6OKB - chains B and C of the 13 polymer chains in the assembly; structure by electron microscopy, 6.70 A resolution (low resolution: residue-level contacts below are approximate; hydrogen-bond / salt-bridge calls are withheld).

[Chain B (and C)]
Molecule: Major capsid protein
From: Escherichia phage T5
Notes: chain C of this document is another copy of the same molecule, construct and numbering; everything in this record applies to it too
UniProtKB: Q6QGD8 (CAPSD_BPT5); numbering as in UniProt (aligned over 160-458)
Chain sequence (299 residues; each row starts with the number of its first residue):
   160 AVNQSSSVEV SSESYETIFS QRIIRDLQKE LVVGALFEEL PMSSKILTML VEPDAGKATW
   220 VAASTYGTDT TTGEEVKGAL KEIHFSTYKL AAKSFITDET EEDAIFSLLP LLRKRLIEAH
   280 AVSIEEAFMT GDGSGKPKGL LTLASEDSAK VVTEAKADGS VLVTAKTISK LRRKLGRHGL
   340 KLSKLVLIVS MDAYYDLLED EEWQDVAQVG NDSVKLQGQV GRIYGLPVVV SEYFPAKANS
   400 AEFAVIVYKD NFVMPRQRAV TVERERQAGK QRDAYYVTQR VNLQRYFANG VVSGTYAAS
Not modelled in the structure: 160-169
UniProt features mapped onto this chain:
  - mutagenesis: Ile183 (I183T: Confers resistance to Pycsar-mediated defense), Met201 (M201V: Confers resistance to Pycsar-mediated defense), Met208 (M208T: Confers resistance to Pycsar-mediated defense), Glu260 (E260G: Confers resistance to Pycsar-mediated defense), Ile283 (I283T: Confers resistance to Pycsar-mediated defense), Ser328 (S328P: Confers resistance to Pycsar-mediated defense, reduced fitness compared to wild-type phage), Tyr353 (Y353C: Confers resistance to Pycsar-mediated defense, reduced fitness compared to wild-type phage)

[Interface between chain B and chain C]
Contacting residue pairs - 32 pairs, chain B then chain C:
  Lys248(B) - Val220(C)
  Lys248(B) - Ala222(C)
  Leu249(B) - Trp219(C)
  Ala250(B) - Trp219(C)
  Ala250(B) - Val220(C)
  Ala251(B) - Thr218(C)
  Lys252(B) - Thr218(C)
  Phe254(B) - Glu211(C)
  Thr259(B) - Thr207(C)
  Ile264(B) - Leu206(C)
  Leu267(B) - Leu206(C)
  Leu267(B) - Met208(C)
  Leu270(B) - Met208(C)
  Leu271(B) - Met208(C)
  Arg274(B) - Asp213(C)
  Arg274(B) - Tyr445(C)
  Leu275(B) - Asp213(C)
  His279(B) - Thr218(C)
  Ser282(B) - Thr218(C)
  Ser293(B) - Thr224(C)
  Gly294(B) - Trp219(C)
  Gly294(B) - Ala221(C)
  Lys295(B) - Trp219(C)
  Lys295(B) - Ala221(C)
  Met350(B) - Arg332(C)
  Tyr353(B) - Arg331(C)
  Tyr354(B) - Lys329(C)
  Leu357(B) - Ser328(C)
  Leu357(B) - Arg331(C)
  Val379(B) - Arg331(C)
  Val379(B) - Arg332(C)
  Val389(B) - Arg332(C)
Other interface residues (no listed pair), chain B (28 interface residues in all): Thr256, Ala278, Glu358, Val368
Other interface residues (no listed pair), chain C (19 interface residues in all): Leu209, Lys325, Gln363

[In short]
28 residues of chain B face 19 of chain C across their interface. Curated annotation (UniProt) lists 7
mutagenesis sites on chain B.
Chain B and chain C are both Major capsid protein (Escherichia phage T5); the structure, Prohead 2 of the
phage T5, was determined by electron microscopy together with 6OMA and 6OMC from the same study.
